Entry 8A8V (electron microscopy, 3.34 A resolution); this record covers chains D and E of the 7 polymer chains in the assembly.

== Chain D (and E) ==
Name: ATP-dependent Clp protease ATP-binding subunit ClpC1
From: Mycobacterium tuberculosis
Notes: EC 3.4.-.-; chain E of this document is another copy of the same molecule, construct and numbering; everything in this record applies to it too
Reference sequence: P9WPC9 (CLPC1_MYCTU); residue numbers follow UniProt; this construct covers 1-848
Amino-acid sequence (856 residues; numbered 1 to 856; the number before each row is that of its first residue):
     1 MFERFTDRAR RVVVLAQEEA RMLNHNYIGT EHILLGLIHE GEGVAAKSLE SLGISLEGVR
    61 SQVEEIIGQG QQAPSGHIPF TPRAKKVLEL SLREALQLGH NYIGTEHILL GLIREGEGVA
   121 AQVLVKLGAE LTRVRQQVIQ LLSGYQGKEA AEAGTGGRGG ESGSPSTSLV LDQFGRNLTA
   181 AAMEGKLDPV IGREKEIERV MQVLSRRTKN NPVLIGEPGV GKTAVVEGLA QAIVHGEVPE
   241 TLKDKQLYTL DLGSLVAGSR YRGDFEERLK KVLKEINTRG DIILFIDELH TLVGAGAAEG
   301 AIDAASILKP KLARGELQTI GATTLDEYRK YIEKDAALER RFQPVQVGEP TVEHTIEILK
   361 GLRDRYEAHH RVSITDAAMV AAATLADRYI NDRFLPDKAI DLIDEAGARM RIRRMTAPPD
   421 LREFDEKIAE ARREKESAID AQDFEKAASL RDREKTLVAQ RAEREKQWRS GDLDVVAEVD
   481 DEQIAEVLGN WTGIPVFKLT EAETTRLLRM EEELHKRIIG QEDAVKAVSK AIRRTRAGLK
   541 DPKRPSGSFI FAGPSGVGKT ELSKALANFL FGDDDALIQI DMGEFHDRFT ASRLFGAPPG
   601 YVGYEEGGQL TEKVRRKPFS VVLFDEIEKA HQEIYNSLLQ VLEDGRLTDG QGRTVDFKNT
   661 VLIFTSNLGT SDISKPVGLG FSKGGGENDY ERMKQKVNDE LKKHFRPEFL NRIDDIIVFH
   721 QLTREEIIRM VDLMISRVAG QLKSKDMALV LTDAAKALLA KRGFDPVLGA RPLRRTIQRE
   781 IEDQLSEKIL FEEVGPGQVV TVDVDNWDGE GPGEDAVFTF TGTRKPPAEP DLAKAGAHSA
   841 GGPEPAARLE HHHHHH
Unresolved in the structure: 1-167, 416-475, 671-688, 822-856 (chain E: 1-167, 296-301, 416-475, 671-689, 822-856)
Differences from the reference sequence: expression tag (849-856)
Residues lining bound ligands:
  - ADP (adenosine-5'-diphosphate), molecule 1: Asp188, Pro189, Val190, Ile191, Arg193, Pro218, Gly219, Val220, Gly221, Lys222, Thr223, Ala224, Ile358, Leu362, Pro396, Ile400
  - ADP, molecule 2: Arg314, Arg340, Arg341
  - ADP, molecule 3: Arg517, Ile518, Ile519, Pro554, Ser555, Gly556, Val557, Gly558, Lys559, Thr560, Glu561, Leu722, Met730, Leu733, Met734, Ala770, Arg771, Arg774
Swiss-Prot annotation at these positions:
  - binding site (ATP): Gly216 to Thr223, Gly553 to Thr560
Reported in the primary citation:
  - mutagenesis - F444A: increased catalytic activity (ATPase activity)
  - mutagenesis - F444A: unchanged catalytic activity on FITC-casein
  - mutagenesis - F444A: unchanged catalytic activity on GFPssra

== How chain D and chain E interact ==
Contacting residue pairs (144; chain D residue first):
  Arg199(D) - Glu405(E)  salt bridge
  Arg199(D) - Asn490(E)
  Arg199(D) - Trp491(E)
  Gln202(D) - Ala408(E)
  Gln202(D) - Arg409(E)
  Val203(D) - Glu405(E)
  Ser205(D) - His370(E)
  Ser205(D) - Ala408(E)
  Ser205(D) - Ile412(E)
  Arg206(D) - His370(E)
  Arg206(D) - Asp401(E)  salt bridge
  Arg206(D) - Asp404(E)
  Arg206(D) - Glu405(E)  salt bridge
  Arg206(D) - Ala408(E)
  Arg207(D) - Asp188(E)  salt bridge
  Arg207(D) - Arg365(E)
  Arg207(D) - Tyr366(E)
  Arg207(D) - His369(E)
  Arg207(D) - Asp404(E)  hydrogen bond (backbone-side chain)
  Thr208(D) - Tyr366(E)
  Thr208(D) - Asp404(E)  hydrogen bond (backbone-side chain)
  Lys209(D) - Asp397(E)  salt bridge
  Lys209(D) - Asp401(E)
  Pro239(D) - Ile412(E)  hydrophobic
  Thr241(D) - Arg411(E)
  Thr241(D) - Ile412(E)
  Tyr261(D) - Arg260(E)
  Arg262(D) - Ser259(E)  hydrogen bond (side chain-backbone)
  Arg262(D) - Tyr261(E)  hydrogen bond (side chain-backbone)
  Arg262(D) - Arg262(E)  hydrogen bond (side chain-backbone)
  Gly263(D) - Val256(E)
  Gly263(D) - Ala257(E)
  Gly263(D) - Gly258(E)
  Asp264(D) - Arg260(E)  salt bridge
  Glu266(D) - Val256(E)
  Glu266(D) - Ala257(E)
  Glu267(D) - Ala257(E)
  Lys270(D) - Ser254(E)
  Gly300(D) - Ala295(E)
  Ala301(D) - Ala295(E)
  Ile302(D) - Gly253(E)
  Ile302(D) - Thr291(E)
  Ser306(D) - Glu288(E)
  Ile307(D) - Gly253(E)
  Lys309(D) - Glu288(E)
  Arg314(D) - Glu227(E)  salt bridge
  Leu325(D) - Arg616(E)
  Tyr328(D) - Arg616(E)
  Arg329(D) - Glu605(E)  hydrogen bond (side chain-backbone)
  Arg329(D) - Glu606(E)  hydrogen bond (side chain-backbone)
  Arg329(D) - Glu612(E)  salt bridge
  Arg329(D) - Arg615(E)
  Lys330(D) - Glu605(E)
  Glu333(D) - Arg615(E)  salt bridge
  Glu333(D) - Arg616(E)  salt bridge
  Glu333(D) - Arg653(E)  salt bridge
  Ala336(D) - Pro218(E)
  Glu339(D) - Arg393(E)
  Arg340(D) - Pro218(E)
  Arg340(D) - Gly219(E)
  Arg340(D) - Arg393(E)
  Arg340(D) - Asp397(E)  salt bridge
  Phe342(D) - Arg393(E)  hydrogen bond (backbone-side chain)
  Gln343(D) - Asp401(E)
  Gln343(D) - Glu405(E)  hydrogen bond
  Gln343(D) - Trp491(E)
  Pro344(D) - Arg393(E)
  Pro344(D) - Trp491(E)
  Gln346(D) - Arg616(E)
  Arg388(D) - Gln741(E)
  Thr504(D) - Leu790(E)
  Leu508(D) - Leu790(E)  hydrophobic
  Leu508(D) - Phe791(E)  hydrophobic
  Lys530(D) - Asp783(E)  salt bridge
  Arg533(D) - Ser786(E)  hydrogen bond (backbone-side chain)
  Arg533(D) - Glu787(E)  salt bridge
  Arg533(D) - Leu790(E)
  Arg534(D) - Gln778(E)  hydrogen bond
  Arg534(D) - Asp783(E)
  Arg534(D) - Ser786(E)  hydrogen bond (backbone-side chain)
  Ala537(D) - Lys745(E)  hydrogen bond (backbone-side chain)
  Ala537(D) - Ser786(E)
  Ala537(D) - Leu790(E)  hydrophobic
  Gly538(D) - Gln741(E)  hydrogen bond (backbone-side chain)
  Leu539(D) - Val738(E)  hydrophobic
  Leu539(D) - Leu742(E)  hydrophobic
  Leu539(D) - Glu782(E)
  Leu539(D) - Leu785(E)  hydrophobic
  Lys540(D) - Arg737(E)
  Lys540(D) - Gln741(E)  hydrogen bond (backbone-side chain)
  Asp541(D) - Arg737(E)  salt bridge
  Pro542(D) - Gln741(E)
  Arg544(D) - Arg774(E)
  Arg544(D) - Gln778(E)
  Phe595(D) - Arg593(E)
  Pro598(D) - Phe589(E)
  Pro598(D) - Thr590(E)
  Pro599(D) - Ser592(E)  hydrogen bond (backbone-side chain)
  Pro599(D) - Arg593(E)
  Pro599(D) - Ala597(E)
  Pro599(D) - Val602(E)
  Pro599(D) - Gly603(E)
  Gly600(D) - Ala597(E)
  Gly600(D) - Tyr601(E)
  Gly600(D) - Val602(E)  hydrogen bond (backbone-backbone)
  Tyr601(D) - Phe589(E)
  Tyr601(D) - Val602(E)
  Tyr604(D) - Val602(E)  hydrophobic
  Tyr604(D) - Gly603(E)
  Tyr604(D) - Glu606(E)  hydrogen bond
  Glu633(D) - Gly583(E)
  Glu633(D) - Glu584(E)
  Glu633(D) - His586(E)  salt bridge
  Asn636(D) - Gly583(E)
  Asn636(D) - Lys629(E)
  Ser637(D) - Glu584(E)
  Leu639(D) - Lys629(E)
  Gln640(D) - Asp581(E)  hydrogen bond
  Gln640(D) - Glu584(E)  hydrogen bond
  Glu643(D) - Arg771(E)  salt bridge
  Asp644(D) - Lys564(E)  salt bridge
  Asp644(D) - Gln579(E)
  Arg646(D) - Gln579(E)
  Arg646(D) - Asp581(E)  salt bridge
  Leu647(D) - Glu584(E)
  Thr648(D) - Asp581(E)
  Thr648(D) - Glu584(E)
  Thr648(D) - Arg593(E)
  Asp649(D) - Arg593(E)
  Gln651(D) - Glu606(E)
  Arg706(D) - Lys629(E)
  Glu708(D) - Ser555(E)
  Glu708(D) - Glu626(E)
  Glu708(D) - Glu628(E)
  Glu708(D) - Lys629(E)  salt bridge
  Glu708(D) - Asn667(E)  hydrogen bond
  Leu710(D) - Arg775(E)
  Asn711(D) - Leu768(E)
  Asn711(D) - Arg771(E)
  Asn711(D) - Arg775(E)  hydrogen bond (backbone-side chain)
  Arg712(D) - Ser555(E)
  Arg712(D) - Arg771(E)
  Ile713(D) - Arg775(E)  hydrogen bond (backbone-side chain)
  Asp714(D) - Gln778(E)  hydrogen bond
Interface residues without a listed pair, chain D (83 interface residues in all): Lys195, Glu198, Glu299, Lys334, Arg341, Leu499, Gly650, Gly652, Ile716
Interface residues without a listed pair, chain E (86 interface residues in all): Thr223, Leu252, Gly263, Asp264, Phe265, Asp303, Asp392, Ile400, Arg413, Gly607, Gln609, Ile789, Glu792

== In short ==
83 residues of chain D face 86 of chain E across their interface, with 24 hydrogen bonds and 20 salt bridges.
Among the polar pairs are Arg199(D)-Glu405(E), Arg206(D)-Asp401(E) and Arg206(D)-Glu405(E). From the paper:
F444A of chain D increases catalytic activity (ATPase activity); F444A of chain D leaves catalytic activity on
FITC-casein unchanged.
Both chains are ATP-dependent Clp protease ATP-binding subunit ClpC1 (Mycobacterium tuberculosis). Entry 8A8V
(Mycobacterium tuberculosis ClpC1 hexamer structure bound to the natural product antibiotic Cyclomarin) was
determined by electron microscopy (same publication as 8A8U and 8A8W).
